PDB entry 3D4Y | X-ray diffraction, 1.52 A resolution | chain A

[Chain A]
Name: Alpha-mannosidase 2
Source organism: Drosophila melanogaster
Notes: EC 3.2.1.114; fragment: Catalytic domain
Reference sequence: Q24451 (MAN2_DROME); residues 13-1045 here correspond to UniProt positions 76-1108 (UniProt number = residue number + 63)
Sequence (1045 residues; numbered 1 to 1045; the number before each row is that of its first residue):
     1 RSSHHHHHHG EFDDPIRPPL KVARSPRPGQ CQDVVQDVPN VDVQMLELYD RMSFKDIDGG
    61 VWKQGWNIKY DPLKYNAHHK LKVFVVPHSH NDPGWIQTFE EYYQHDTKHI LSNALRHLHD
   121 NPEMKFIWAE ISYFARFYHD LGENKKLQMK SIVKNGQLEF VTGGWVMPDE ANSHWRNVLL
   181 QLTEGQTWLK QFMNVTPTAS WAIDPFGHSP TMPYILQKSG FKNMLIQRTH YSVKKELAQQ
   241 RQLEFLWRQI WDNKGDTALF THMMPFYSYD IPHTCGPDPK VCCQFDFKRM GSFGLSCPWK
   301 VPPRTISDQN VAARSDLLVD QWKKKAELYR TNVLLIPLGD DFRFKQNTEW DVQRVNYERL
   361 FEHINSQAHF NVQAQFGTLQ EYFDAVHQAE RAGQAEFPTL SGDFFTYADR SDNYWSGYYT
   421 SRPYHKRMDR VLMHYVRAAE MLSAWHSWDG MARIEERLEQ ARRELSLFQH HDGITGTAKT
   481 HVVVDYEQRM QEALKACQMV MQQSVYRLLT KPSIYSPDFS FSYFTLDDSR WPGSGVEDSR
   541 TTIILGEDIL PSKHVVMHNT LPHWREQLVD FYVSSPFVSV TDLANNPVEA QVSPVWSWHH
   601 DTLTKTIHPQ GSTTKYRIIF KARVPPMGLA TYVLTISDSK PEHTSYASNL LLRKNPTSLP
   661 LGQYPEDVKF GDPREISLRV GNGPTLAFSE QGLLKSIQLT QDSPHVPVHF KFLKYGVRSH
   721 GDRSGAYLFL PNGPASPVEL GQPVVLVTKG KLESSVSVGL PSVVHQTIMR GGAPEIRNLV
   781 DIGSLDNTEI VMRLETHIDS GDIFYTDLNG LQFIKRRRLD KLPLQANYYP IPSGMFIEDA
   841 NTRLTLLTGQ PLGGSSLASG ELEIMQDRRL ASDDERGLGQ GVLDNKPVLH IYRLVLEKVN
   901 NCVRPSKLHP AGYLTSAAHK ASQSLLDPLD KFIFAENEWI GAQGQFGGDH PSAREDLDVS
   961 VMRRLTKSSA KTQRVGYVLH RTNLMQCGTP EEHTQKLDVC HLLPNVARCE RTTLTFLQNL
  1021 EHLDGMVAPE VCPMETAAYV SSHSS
Disordered / not traced: 1-29
Differences from the reference sequence: expression tag (1-12)
Disulfides: C31-C1032, C275-C282, C283-C297, C902-C987, C1000-C1009
Covalently attached groups: N-acetylglucosamine (NAG) linked to N194
Ion coordination: Zn2+: H90, D92, D204, H471 (together with Mannoimidazole)
Small-molecule neighbours: Mannoimidazole (MVL; (5R,6R,7S,8R)-5-(hydroxymethyl)-5,6,7,8-tetrahydroimidazo[1,2-a]pyridine-6,7,8-triol): H90, D92, W95, D204, F206, R228, Y269, D341, W415, H471, D472, T477, Y727, R876
Swiss-Prot annotation at these positions:
  - active site: D204 (Nucleophile)
  - binding site (Zn(2+)): H90, D92, D204, H471

[In short]
Chain A binds Mannoimidazole. N-acetylglucosamine is covalently linked to N194. H90, D92, D204 and H471 form
the Zn2+ site. From UniProt: active-site residue D204 and 4 Zn2+-binding residues.
Chain A is Alpha-mannosidase 2 (Drosophila melanogaster); the structure, GOLGI MANNOSIDASE II complex with
mannoimidazole, was determined by X-ray diffraction, deposited together with 3D4Z, 3D50, 3D51 and 3D52.
